Entry 4MO4 (X-ray diffraction, 1.67 A resolution); this record covers chains A and B.

Chain A (and B):
Protein: Anhydro-N-acetylmuramic acid kinase
Source organism: Pseudomonas aeruginosa
Notes: EC 2.7.1.170; chain B of this document is another copy of the same molecule, construct and numbering; everything in this record applies to it too
Reference sequence: Q9I5Q5 (ANMK_PSEAE); residue numbers follow UniProt; this construct covers 1-363
Amino-acid sequence (371 residues; numbered 1 to 371; the number before each row is that of its first residue):
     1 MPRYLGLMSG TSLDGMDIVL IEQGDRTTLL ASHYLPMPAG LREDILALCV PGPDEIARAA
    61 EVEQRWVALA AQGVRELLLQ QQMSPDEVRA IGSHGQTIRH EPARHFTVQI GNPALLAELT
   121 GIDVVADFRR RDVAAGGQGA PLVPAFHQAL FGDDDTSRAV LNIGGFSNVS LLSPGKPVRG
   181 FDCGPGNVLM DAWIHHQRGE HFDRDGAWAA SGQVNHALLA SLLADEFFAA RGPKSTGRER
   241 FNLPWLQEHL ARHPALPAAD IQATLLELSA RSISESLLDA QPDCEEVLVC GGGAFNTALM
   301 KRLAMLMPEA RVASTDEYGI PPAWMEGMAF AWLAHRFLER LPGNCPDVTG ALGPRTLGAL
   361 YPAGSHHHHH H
Disordered / not traced: 1, 225-241, 364-371 (chain B: 1, 226-240, 365-371)
Sequence notes: expression tag (364-371)
Swiss-Prot annotation at these positions:
  - binding site (ATP): G10 to D17
Small-molecule neighbours: AMP-PCP (ACP; phosphomethylphosphonic acid adenylate ester): I163, G164, G165, N187, D191, F202, D203, R204, D205, G206, G291, G292, G293, F295, N296
What the authors report for this chain:
  - binding site for AMP-PCP: G165, D191, F202, D205, F295, E326
  - conformationally variable residues (domain motion): P144 to A149, W324 to G327
  - catalytic residues: D182 (citing earlier work)

Interface between chain A and chain B:
Pairs across the interface - 68 pairs, chain A then chain B:
  P51(A) with D54(B)
  G52(A) with D54(B), hydrogen bond (backbone-backbone)
  P53(A) with G52(B)
  D54(A) with P51(B); G52(B), hydrogen bond (backbone-backbone); E55(B)
  E55(A) with D54(B); E55(B), hydrogen bond (backbone-side chain); I56(B), hydrogen bond (side chain-backbone)
  I56(A) with E55(B), hydrogen bond (backbone-side chain); R99(B); V108(B), hydrophobic
  A57(A) with R104(B); F106(B), hydrophobic
  A60(A) with F106(B), hydrophobic
  E61(A) with R104(B), salt bridge
  E63(A) with R130(B), salt bridge
  Q64(A) with R104(B), hydrogen bond (side chain-backbone); H105(B), hydrogen bond (side chain-backbone); F106(B)
  R104(A) with A57(B); Q64(B), hydrogen bond (backbone-side chain)
  H105(A) with Q64(B), hydrogen bond (backbone-side chain)
  F106(A) with A57(B), hydrophobic; A60(B), hydrophobic; Q64(B)
  V108(A) with I56(B), hydrophobic
  N112(A) with R130(B)
  P113(A) with R130(B)
  A114(A) with R130(B); R131(B)
  L115(A) with A134(B), hydrophobic
  E118(A) with R131(B), salt bridge; A134(B); A135(B); R355(B), salt bridge
  D127(A) with Y361(B), hydrogen bond
  R130(A) with E63(B), salt bridge; N112(B); P113(B); Y361(B)
  R131(A) with A114(B); A117(B); E118(B), salt bridge; P362(B), hydrogen bond (side chain-backbone); A363(B), hydrogen bond (side chain-backbone)
  A134(A) with L115(B), hydrophobic; E118(B)
  A135(A) with E118(B)
  F337(A) with L360(B); P362(B)
  R355(A) with E118(B), salt bridge
  T356(A) with G364(B)
  G358(A) with P362(B)
  A359(A) with L360(B); Y361(B)
  L360(A) with F337(B); R340(B); A359(B); L360(B), hydrogen bond (backbone-backbone)
  Y361(A) with D127(B), hydrogen bond; A359(B); Y361(B)
  P362(A) with R131(B), hydrogen bond (backbone-side chain); F337(B); R340(B); G358(B)
  A363(A) with R131(B), hydrogen bond (backbone-side chain)
Also at the interface, not in a pair above, chain A (38 interface residues in all): I98, R99, A117, L352
Also at the interface, not in a pair above, chain B (38 interface residues in all): P53, I98, L352

In short:
The chain A/chain B interface involves 38 residues from each chain, with 16 hydrogen bonds and 7 salt bridges.
Polar pairs include E61(A)-R104(B), E63(A)-R130(B) and E118(A)-R131(B). Bound to chain A: AMP-PCP. The paper
reports the catalytic residue D182(A); a binding site for AMP-PCP at G165(A), D191(A) and F202(A) among
others.
Both chains are Anhydro-N-acetylmuramic acid kinase (Pseudomonas aeruginosa). Entry 4MO4 (Crystal structure of
AnmK bound to AMPPCP) was determined by X-ray diffraction together with 4MO5 from the same study.
